PDB entry 6D80 | electron microscopy, 5.00 A resolution (low resolution: residue-level contacts below are approximate; hydrogen-bond / salt-bridge calls are withheld) | chains C and D of the 10 polymer chains in the assembly

Chain C (and D):
Molecule: Mitochondrial calcium uniporter
Source organism: Aspergillus fischeri
Notes: chain D of this document is another copy of the same molecule, construct and numbering; everything in this record applies to it too
UniProt: A1CWT6 (A1CWT6_NEOFI); residue numbers follow UniProt; this construct covers 75-488
Sequence (416 residues; numbered 73 to 488; the number before each row is that of its first residue):
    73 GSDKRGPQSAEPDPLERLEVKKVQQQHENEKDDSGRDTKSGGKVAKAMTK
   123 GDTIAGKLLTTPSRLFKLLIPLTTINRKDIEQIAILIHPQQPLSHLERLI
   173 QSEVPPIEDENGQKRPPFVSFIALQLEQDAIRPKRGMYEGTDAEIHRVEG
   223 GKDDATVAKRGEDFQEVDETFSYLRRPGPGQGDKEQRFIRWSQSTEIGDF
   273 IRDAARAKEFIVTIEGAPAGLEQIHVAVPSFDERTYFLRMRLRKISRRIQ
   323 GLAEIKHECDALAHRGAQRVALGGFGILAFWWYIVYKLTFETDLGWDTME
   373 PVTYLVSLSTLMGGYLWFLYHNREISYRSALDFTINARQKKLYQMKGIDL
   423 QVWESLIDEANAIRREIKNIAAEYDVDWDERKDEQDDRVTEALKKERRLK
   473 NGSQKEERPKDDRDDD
Disordered / not traced: 73-123, 201-258, 400-405, 462-488 (chain D: 73-123, 197-258, 397-403, 462-488)
Differences from the reference sequence: expression tag (73-74); conflict Phe190 (Ala in A1CWT6)
Bound ions: Ca2+: Glu372 (shared with 1 residue of chain A)
Curated features (UniProtKB/Swiss-Prot):
  - motif: Trp368 to Tyr376 (Selectivity filter)
  - binding site (Ca(2+)): Glu372

Chain C / chain D interface:
Residue-residue contacts (49; chain C residue first):
  Gln197(C) with Lys129(D); Leu131(D)
  Gln200(C) with Tyr308(D)
  Ile261(C) with Leu141(D); Gln154(D); Ala156(D)
  Arg262(C) with Thr146(D); Glu153(D); Gln154(D); Ile155(D); Ala156(D)
  Trp263(C) with Lys139(D); Ala156(D); Leu158(D)
  Ser264(C) with Ile155(D); Ala156(D); Glu175(D)
  Gln265(C) with Glu175(D)
  Ser266(C) with Leu171(D); Glu175(D)
  Asp271(C) with Leu137(D); Leu158(D)
  Arg274(C) with Ser135(D); Leu137(D)
  Asp275(C) with Lys139(D)
  Arg278(C) with Pro134(D)
  His336(C) with Glu396(D)
  Gln340(C) with Leu391(D); Glu396(D)
  Ala343(C) with Tyr387(D); Leu391(D)
  Phe347(C) with Met384(D); Tyr387(D)
  Leu350(C) with Leu380(D); Leu383(D); Met384(D)
  Ala351(C) with Met384(D)
  Trp353(C) with Tyr376(D); Leu380(D)
  Trp354(C) with Leu377(D); Leu380(D); Ser381(D)
  Val357(C) with Tyr376(D)
  Trp368(C) with Glu372(D)
  Glu372(C) with Glu372(D)
  Thr375(C) with Tyr376(D)
  Ala444(C) with Arg313(D)
  Asp449(C) with Lys316(D)
  Arg453(C) with Ile420(D)
Interface residues without a listed pair, chain C (32 interface residues in all): Arg259, Thr267, Phe272, Glu287, Thr361
Interface residues without a listed pair, chain D (33 interface residues in all): Arg149, Ile157, Pro373, Asn394

In short:
32 residues of chain C and 33 residues of chain D are in contact. From UniProt: Ca2+-binding residue Glu372(C)
on chain C.
Chain C and chain D are both Mitochondrial calcium uniporter (Aspergillus fischeri); the structure, Cryo-EM
structure of the mitochondrial calcium uniporter from N. fischeri bound to saposin, was determined by electron
microscopy, deposited together with 6D7W.
